5C4A - chains A and S of the 15 polymer chains in the assembly; structure by X-ray diffraction, 4.20 A resolution (low resolution: residue-level contacts below are approximate; hydrogen-bond / salt-bridge calls are withheld).

# Chain A
Protein: DNA-directed RNA polymerase II subunit RPB1
Source organism: Saccharomyces cerevisiae (strain ATCC 204508 / S288c)
Notes: EC 2.7.7.6
Reference sequence: P04050 (RPB1_YEAST); residue numbers follow UniProt; this construct covers 1-1733
Chain sequence (1733 residues; row label = number of the first residue in the row):
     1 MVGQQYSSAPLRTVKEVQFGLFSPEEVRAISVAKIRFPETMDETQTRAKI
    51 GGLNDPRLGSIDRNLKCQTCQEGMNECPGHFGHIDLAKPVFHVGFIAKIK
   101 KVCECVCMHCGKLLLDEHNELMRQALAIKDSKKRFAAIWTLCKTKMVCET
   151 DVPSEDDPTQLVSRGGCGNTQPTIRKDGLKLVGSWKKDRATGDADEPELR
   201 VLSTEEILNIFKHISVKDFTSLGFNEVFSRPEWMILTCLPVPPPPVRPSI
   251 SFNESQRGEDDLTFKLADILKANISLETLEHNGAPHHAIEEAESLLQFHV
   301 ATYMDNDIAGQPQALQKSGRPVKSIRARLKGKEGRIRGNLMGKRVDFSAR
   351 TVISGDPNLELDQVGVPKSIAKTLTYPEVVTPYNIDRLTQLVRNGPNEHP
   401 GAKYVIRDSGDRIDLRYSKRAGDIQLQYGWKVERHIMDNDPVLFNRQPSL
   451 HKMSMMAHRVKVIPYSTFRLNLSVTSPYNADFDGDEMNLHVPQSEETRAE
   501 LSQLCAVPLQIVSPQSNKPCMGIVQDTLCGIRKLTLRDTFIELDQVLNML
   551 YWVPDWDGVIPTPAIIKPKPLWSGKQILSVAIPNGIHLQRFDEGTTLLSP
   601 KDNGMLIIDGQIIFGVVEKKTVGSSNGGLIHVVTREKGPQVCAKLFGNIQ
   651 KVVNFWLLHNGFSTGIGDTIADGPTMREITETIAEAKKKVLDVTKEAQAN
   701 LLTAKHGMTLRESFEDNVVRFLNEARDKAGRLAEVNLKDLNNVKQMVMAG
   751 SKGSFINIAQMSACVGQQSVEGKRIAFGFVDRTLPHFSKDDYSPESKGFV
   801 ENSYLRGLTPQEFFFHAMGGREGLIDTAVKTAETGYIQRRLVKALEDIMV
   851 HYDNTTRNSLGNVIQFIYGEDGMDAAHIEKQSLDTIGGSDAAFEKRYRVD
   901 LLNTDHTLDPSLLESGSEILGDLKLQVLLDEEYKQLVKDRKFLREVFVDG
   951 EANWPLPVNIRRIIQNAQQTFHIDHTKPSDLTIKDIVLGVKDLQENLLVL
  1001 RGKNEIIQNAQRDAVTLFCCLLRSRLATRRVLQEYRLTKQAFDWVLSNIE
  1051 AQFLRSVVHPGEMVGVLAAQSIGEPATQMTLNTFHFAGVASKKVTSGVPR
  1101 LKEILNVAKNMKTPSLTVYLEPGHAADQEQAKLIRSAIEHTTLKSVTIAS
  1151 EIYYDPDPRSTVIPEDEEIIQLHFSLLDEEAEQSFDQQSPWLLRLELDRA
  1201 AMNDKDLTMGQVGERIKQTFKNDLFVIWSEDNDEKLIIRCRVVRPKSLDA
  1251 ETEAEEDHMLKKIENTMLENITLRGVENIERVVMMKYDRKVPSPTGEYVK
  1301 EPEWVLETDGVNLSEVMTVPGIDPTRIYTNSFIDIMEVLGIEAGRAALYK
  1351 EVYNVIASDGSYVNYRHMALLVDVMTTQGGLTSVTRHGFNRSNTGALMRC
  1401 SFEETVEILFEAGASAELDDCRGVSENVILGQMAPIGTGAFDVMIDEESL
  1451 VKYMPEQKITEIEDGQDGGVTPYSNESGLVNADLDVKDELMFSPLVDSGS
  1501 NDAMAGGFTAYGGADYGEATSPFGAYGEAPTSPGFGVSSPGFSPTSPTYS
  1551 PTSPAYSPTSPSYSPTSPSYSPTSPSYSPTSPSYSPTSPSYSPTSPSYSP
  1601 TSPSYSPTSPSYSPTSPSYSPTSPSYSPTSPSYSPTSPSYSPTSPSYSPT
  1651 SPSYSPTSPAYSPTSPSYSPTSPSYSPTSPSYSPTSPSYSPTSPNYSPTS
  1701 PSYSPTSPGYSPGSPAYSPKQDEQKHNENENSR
Not modelled in the structure: 1, 1082-1092, 1176-1184, 1246-1253, 1455-1733
Ion coordination: Zn2+ site 1: Cys67, Cys77, His80; Zn2+ site 2: Cys110, Cys148; Mg2+: Asp481, Asp483, Asp485 (shared with 1 residue of chain R)
Curated features (UniProtKB/Swiss-Prot):
  - region: Pro248 to Asp260 (Lid loop), Asn306 to Lys323 (Rudder loop), Pro810 to Glu822 (Bridging helix)
  - binding site (Zn(2+)): Cys67, Cys70, Cys77, His80, Cys107, Cys110, Cys148, Cys167
  - binding site (Mg(2+)): Asp481, Asp483, Asp485
  - modified residue: Thr1471 (Phosphothreonine)
  - cross-link (Glycyl lysine isopeptide (Lys-Gly)): Lys695 (interchain with G-Cter in ubiquitin), Lys1246 (interchain with G-Cter in ubiquitin), Lys1350 (interchain with G-Cter in ubiquitin)

# Chain S
Molecule: Scaffold 2 Non-template Strand
Sequence (56 nucleotides; numbered -16 to 39; the number before each row is that of its first residue; numbers below 1 keep their minus sign (DG-16 is residue -16)):
   -16 GCGCGCTTGTATATAAAGAGTCCGTGGAAGCTCTCCTAGGTGTACTTATC
    34 GGTAGG
Not modelled in the structure: -16 to 23

# How chain A and chain S interact
Residue-residue contacts (8):
  Lys101(A) with DT29(S)
  Trp139(A) with DT29(S)
  Ala1108(A) with DT26(S)
  Lys1109(A) with DT26(S)
  Asn1110(A) with DG25(S)
  His1387(A) with DT26(S); DA27(S)
  Arg1391(A) with DA27(S)
Other interface residues (no listed pair), chain A (8 interface residues in all): Lys143
Other interface residues (no listed pair), chain S (6 interface residues in all): DC28, DT30

# In short
8 residues of chain A face 6 of chain S across their interface. The Zn2+ site 1 is built by Cys67(A), Cys77(A)
and His80(A). Curated annotation (UniProt) lists 8 Zn2+-binding residues and 3 Mg2+-binding residues on chain
A.
Here chain A is DNA-directed RNA polymerase II subunit RPB1 (Saccharomyces cerevisiae (strain ATCC 204508 /
S288c)) and chain S is Scaffold 2 Non-template Strand. Entry 5C4A (Crystal structure of a transcribing RNA
Polymerase II complex reveals a complete transcription bubble) was determined by X-ray diffraction together
with 5C3E, 5C44, 5C4J and 5C4X from the same study.
